8QAX - chains A and D of the 6 polymer chains in the assembly; structure by X-ray diffraction, 1.69 A resolution.

[Chain A (and D)]
Name: Imidazoleglycerol-phosphate dehydratase
From: Medicago truncatula
Notes: EC 4.2.1.19; chain D of this document is another copy of the same molecule, construct and numbering; everything in this record applies to it too
UniProt: I3SDM5 (I3SDM5_MEDTR); numbering as in UniProt (aligned over 70-275)
Chain sequence (206 residues; row label = number of the first residue in the row):
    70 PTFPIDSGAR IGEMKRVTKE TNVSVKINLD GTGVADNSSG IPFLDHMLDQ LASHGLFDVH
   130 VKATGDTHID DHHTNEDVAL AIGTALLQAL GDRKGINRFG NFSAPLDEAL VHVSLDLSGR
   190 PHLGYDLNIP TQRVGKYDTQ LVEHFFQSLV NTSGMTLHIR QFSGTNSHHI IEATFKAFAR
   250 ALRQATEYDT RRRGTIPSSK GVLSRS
Not modelled in the structure: 70-76, 262-275 (chain D: 70-77, 262-275)
Ion coordination: Mn2+ site 1: H115, H142, H237, E241 (together with formate); Mn2+ site 2: H141, E145, H213, H238 (together with formate)

[Chain A / chain D interface]
Residue-residue contacts (4; chain A residue first):
  E145(A) - R189(D)
  R189(A) - E145(D)
  P190(A) - N220(D)
  N220(A) - P190(D)

[Overview]
The chain A/chain D interface involves 4 residues from each chain. The Mn2+ site 1 is built by H115(A),
H142(A), H237(A) and E241(A). The Mn2+ site 2 is built by H141(A), E145(A), H213(A) and H238(A).
Both chains are Imidazoleglycerol-phosphate dehydratase (Medicago truncatula). Entry 8QAX (Medicago truncatula
HISN5 (IGPD) in complex with MN, FMT, GOL and TRS) was determined by X-ray diffraction (same publication as
8QAV, 8QAW, 8QAY and 7OJ5).
